PDB entry 6O6X | X-ray diffraction, 2.11 A resolution | chains B and C of the 4 polymer chains in the assembly

Chain B:
Protein: Csm6
Organism: Thermococcus onnurineus (strain NA1)
Reference sequence: B6YWC3 (B6YWC3_THEON); residues 1-432 here = UniProt positions 1-432
Chain sequence (440 residues; each row starts with the number of its first residue; numbers below 1 keep their minus sign (Met-1 is residue -1)):
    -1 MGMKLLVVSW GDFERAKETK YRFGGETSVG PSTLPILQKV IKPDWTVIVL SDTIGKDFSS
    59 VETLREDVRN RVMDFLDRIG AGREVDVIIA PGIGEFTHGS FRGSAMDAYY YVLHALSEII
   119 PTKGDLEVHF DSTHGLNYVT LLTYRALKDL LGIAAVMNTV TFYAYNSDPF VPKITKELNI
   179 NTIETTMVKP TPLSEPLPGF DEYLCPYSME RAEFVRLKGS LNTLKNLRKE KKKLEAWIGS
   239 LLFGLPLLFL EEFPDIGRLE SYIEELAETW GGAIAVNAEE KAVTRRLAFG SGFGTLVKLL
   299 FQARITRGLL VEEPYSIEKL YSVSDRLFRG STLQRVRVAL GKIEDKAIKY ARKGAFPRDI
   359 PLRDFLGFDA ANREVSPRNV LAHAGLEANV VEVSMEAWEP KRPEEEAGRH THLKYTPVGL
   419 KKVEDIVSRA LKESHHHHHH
Not modelled in the structure: -1 to 0, 433-438
Differences from the reference sequence: initiating methionine (-1); expression tag (0, 433-438); engineered mutation Ala14 (Trp in B6YWC3), Ala337 (Glu in B6YWC3)

Chain C:
Molecule: Cyclic RNA cA4
Sequence (4 nucleotides; row label = number of the first residue in the row):
     1 AAAA
Covalent attachments: covalent link A1-A4

Chain B / chain C interface:
Residue-residue contacts - 15 pairs, chain B then chain C:
  Val336(B) with A3(C), sugar contact; A4(C), phosphate contact
  Lys340(B) with A1(C), sugar contact; A2(C), salt bridge to the phosphate; A3(C), salt bridge to the phosphate; A4(C), base contact
  Leu360(B) with A4(C), base contact
  Gly365(B) with A1(C), base contact
  Phe366(B) with A1(C), stacking on the base; A4(C), base contact
  Asp367(B) with A1(C), hydrogen bond to the base
  His381(B) with A4(C), stacking on the base
  Leu384(B) with A4(C), hydrogen bond to the base
  Glu385(B) with A4(C), base contact
  Ala386(B) with A4(C), hydrogen bond to the base
Also at the interface, not in a pair above, chain B (12 interface residues in all): Leu364, Asn370

In short:
The interface between chain B and chain C involves 12 residues on one side and 4 on the other; the contacts
include 3 hydrogen bonds, 2 salt bridges and 2 aromatic stacking contacts. Polar pairs include
Asp367(B)-A1(C), Leu384(B)-A4(C) and Ala386(B)-A4(C).
Chain B is Csm6 (Thermococcus onnurineus (strain NA1)) and chain C is Cyclic RNA cA4; the structure, Crystal
structure of Csm6 W14A/E337A mutant in complex with cA4 by cocrystallization, was determined by X-ray
diffraction together with 6O6V and 6O71 from the same study.
